Entry 7Q4H (X-ray diffraction, 2.00 A resolution); this record covers chains A and B.

[Chain A]
Molecule: Hydrolase_4 domain-containing protein
From: Thermoanaerobacter thermohydrosulfuricus
UniProt: A0A1I1X7Z7 (A0A1I1X7Z7_THETY); residue numbers follow UniProt; this construct covers 1-259
Sequence (259 residues; numbered 1 to 259; the number before each row is that of its first residue):
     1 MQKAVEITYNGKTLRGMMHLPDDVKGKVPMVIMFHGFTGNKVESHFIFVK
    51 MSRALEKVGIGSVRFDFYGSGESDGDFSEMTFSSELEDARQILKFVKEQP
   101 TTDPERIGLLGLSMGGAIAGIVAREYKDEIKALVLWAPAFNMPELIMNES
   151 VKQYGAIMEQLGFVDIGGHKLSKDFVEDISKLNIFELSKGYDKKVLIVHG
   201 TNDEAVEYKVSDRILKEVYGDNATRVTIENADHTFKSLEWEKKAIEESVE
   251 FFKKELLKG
Modified positions: Lys12, Lys189, Lys253 (N-methyl-lysine; MLZ); Ser113 (O-benzylsulfonyl-serine; SEB); Lys193, Lys236 (N-dimethyl-lysine; MLY)
From the paper describing this entry:
  - binding site for glycerol: Glu43
  - conformationally variable residues (helix shift, side-chain flip): Met142 to Leu161
  - mutagenesis - E72R: abolished binding to Hydrolase_4 domain-containing protein (chain B)
  - mutagenesis - E43K, E72R: abolished catalytic activity
  - mutagenesis - E43A: decreased catalytic activity
  - mutagenesis - Y154A, Y154R: unchanged catalytic activity
  - mutagenesis - E43A, Y154R: increased catalytic activity

[Chain B]
Molecule: Hydrolase_4 domain-containing protein
From: Thermoanaerobacter thermohydrosulfuricus
UniProt: A0A1I1X7Z7 (A0A1I1X7Z7_THETY); numbering as in UniProt (aligned over 1-259)
Sequence (259 residues; each row starts with the number of its first residue):
     1 MQKAVEITYNGKTLRGMMHLPDDVKGKVPMVIMFHGFTGNKVESHFIFVK
    51 MSRALEKVGIGSVRFDFYGSGESDGDFSEMTFSSELEDARQILKFVKEQP
   101 TTDPERIGLLGLSMGGAIAGIVAREYKDEIKALVLWAPAFNMPELIMNES
   151 VKQYGAIMEQLGFVDIGGHKLSKDFVEDISKLNIFELSKGYDKKVLIVHG
   201 TNDEAVEYKVSDRILKEVYGDNATRVTIENADHTFKSLEWEKKAIEESVE
   251 FFKKELLKG
Modified positions: Lys3, Lys131, Lys194, Lys253 (N-dimethyl-lysine; MLY); Lys25, Lys27, Lys236 (N-methyl-lysine; MLZ); Ser113 (O-benzylsulfonyl-serine; SEB)

[How chain A and chain B interact]
Residue-residue contacts - 65 pairs, chain A then chain B:
  Gln2(A) - Arg15(B)
  Gln2(A) - Glu72(B)  hydrogen bond (side chain-backbone)
  Ala4(A) - Ala4(B)  hydrophobic
  Arg15(A) - Gln2(B)
  Arg15(A) - Met17(B)
  Arg15(A) - Arg53(B)
  Met17(A) - Arg15(B)
  Met17(A) - Glu72(B)
  Thr38(A) - Phe46(B)
  Gly39(A) - Phe46(B)
  Lys41(A) - Glu72(B)  salt bridge
  Val42(A) - Glu72(B)
  His45(A) - Gly167(B)
  His45(A) - Gly168(B)
  His45(A) - His169(B)
  Phe46(A) - Thr38(B)
  Phe46(A) - Gly39(B)
  Phe46(A) - Ser70(B)
  Phe46(A) - Gly71(B)
  Phe46(A) - His169(B)
  Val49(A) - Gly71(B)
  Lys50(A) - Gly168(B)  hydrogen bond (side chain-backbone)
  Arg53(A) - Arg15(B)
  Arg53(A) - Glu72(B)  hydrogen bond (side chain-backbone)
  Arg53(A) - Ser73(B)  hydrogen bond (side chain-backbone)
  Arg53(A) - Asp74(B)
  Arg53(A) - Gly75(B)
  Arg64(A) - Glu72(B)  salt bridge
  Gly69(A) - Phe46(B)
  Ser70(A) - Phe46(B)
  Gly71(A) - Phe46(B)
  Gly71(A) - Val49(B)
  Glu72(A) - Gln2(B)  hydrogen bond
  Glu72(A) - Met17(B)
  Glu72(A) - Lys41(B)  salt bridge
  Glu72(A) - Val42(B)
  Glu72(A) - Val49(B)
  Glu72(A) - Arg53(B)  hydrogen bond (backbone-side chain)
  Glu72(A) - Arg64(B)  salt bridge
  Ser73(A) - Arg53(B)  hydrogen bond (backbone-side chain)
  Asp74(A) - Arg53(B)
  Gly75(A) - Arg53(B)
  Phe163(A) - Leu238(B)  hydrophobic
  Asp165(A) - Ser237(B)
  Asp165(A) - Leu238(B)  hydrogen bond (side chain-backbone)
  Gly167(A) - His45(B)
  Gly167(A) - Lys236(B)
  Gly168(A) - His45(B)
  Gly168(A) - Lys50(B)  hydrogen bond (backbone-side chain)
  Gly168(A) - Ser237(B)
  Gly168(A) - Leu238(B)
  Gly168(A) - Glu241(B)
  His169(A) - His45(B)
  His169(A) - Phe46(B)
  His169(A) - Leu238(B)
  Lys170(A) - Leu238(B)
  Lys236(A) - Gly167(B)
  Lys236(A) - Gly168(B)
  Ser237(A) - Asp165(B)
  Ser237(A) - Gly168(B)
  Leu238(A) - Phe163(B)  hydrophobic
  Leu238(A) - Asp165(B)  hydrogen bond (backbone-side chain)
  Leu238(A) - Gly168(B)
  Leu238(A) - Lys170(B)
  Glu241(A) - Gly168(B)
Interface residues without a listed pair, chain A (34 interface residues in all): Glu6, Asn40, Phe77
Interface residues without a listed pair, chain B (35 interface residues in all): Lys3, Glu6, Asn40, Gly69, Phe77

[In short]
The interface between chain A and chain B involves 34 residues on one side and 35 on the other; the contacts
include 10 hydrogen bonds and 4 salt bridges. Polar contacts include Lys41(A)-Glu72(B), Arg64(A)-Glu72(B) and
Glu72(A)-Lys41(B). The paper reports a binding site for glycerol at Glu43(A); E43K and E72R of chain A abolish
catalytic activity; 5 substitutions were tested in all.
Here chain A is Hydrolase_4 domain-containing protein and chain B is Hydrolase_4 domain-containing protein,
both from Thermoanaerobacter thermohydrosulfuricus. Entry 7Q4H (A thermostable lipase from Thermoanaerobacter
thermohydrosulfuricus in complex with PMSF) was determined by X-ray diffraction (same publication as 8B9S and
7Q4J).
